PDB entry 8YJZ | electron microscopy, 5.15 A resolution (low resolution: residue-level contacts below are approximate; hydrogen-bond / salt-bridge calls are withheld) | chains G and I of the 10 polymer chains in the assembly

# Chain G
Molecule: Ribonuclease H2 subunit B
From: Homo sapiens
Notes: fragment: subunit B
UniProt: Q5TBB1 (RNH2B_HUMAN); residues 1-312 here = UniProt positions 1-312
Chain sequence (312 residues; row label = number of the first residue in the row):
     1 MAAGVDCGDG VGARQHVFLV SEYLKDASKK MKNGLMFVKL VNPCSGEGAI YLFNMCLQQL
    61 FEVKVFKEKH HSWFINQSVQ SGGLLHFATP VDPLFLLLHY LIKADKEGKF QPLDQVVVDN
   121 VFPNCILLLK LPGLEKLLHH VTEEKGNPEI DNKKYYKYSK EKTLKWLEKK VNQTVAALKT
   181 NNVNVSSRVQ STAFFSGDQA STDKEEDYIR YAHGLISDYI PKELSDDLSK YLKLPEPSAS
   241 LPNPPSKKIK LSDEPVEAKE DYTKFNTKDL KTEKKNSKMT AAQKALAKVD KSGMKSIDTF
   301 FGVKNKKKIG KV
Not modelled in the structure: 1-11, 143-153, 190-204, 234-312
UniProt features mapped onto this chain:
  - modified residue: A2 (N-acetylalanine), K295 (N6-acetyllysine), S296 (Phosphoserine)
  - natural variant: P43 (P43H: In AGS2), L60 (L60R: In AGS2), W73 (W73L: In AGS2), G83 (G83S: In AGS2), H86 (H86R: In AGS2), L138 (L138F: In AGS2), S159 (S159I: In AGS2), K162 (K162T: In AGS2), T163 (T163I: In AGS2), A177 (A177T: In AGS2), V183 (V183M: In AGS2), V185 (V185G: In AGS2), 2 further natural variant entries in UniProt
From the paper describing this entry:
  - mutagenesis - F300A/F301A: abolished localization

# Chain I
Molecule: Ribonuclease H2 subunit C
From: Homo sapiens
Notes: fragment: subunit C
UniProt: Q8TDP1 (RNH2C_HUMAN); residue numbers follow UniProt; this construct covers 1-164
Chain sequence (164 residues; row label = number of the first residue in the row):
     1 MESGDEAAIE RHRVHLRSAT LRDAVPATLH LLPCEVAVDG PAPVGRFFTP AIRQGPEGLE
    61 VSFRGRCLRG EEVAVPPGLV GYVMVTEEKK VSMGKPDPLR DSGTDDQEEE PLERDFDRFI
   121 GATANFSRFT LWGLETIPGP DAKVRGALTW PSLAAAIHAQ VPED
Not modelled in the structure: 1-11, 88-115

# Interface between chain G and chain I
Pairs across the interface (119):
  G12(G) with P41(I)
  A13(G) with T86(I)
  R14(G) with T86(I)
  Q15(G) with V83(I); M84(I); T123(I)
  H16(G) with V83(I); M84(I)
  V17(G) with Y82(I); F126(I)
  F18(G) with G81(I); Y82(I); M84(I)
  L19(G) with V75(I); L79(I); G81(I)
  V20(G) with L79(I); V80(I); Y82(I)
  S21(G) with G78(I)
  E22(G) with G78(I)
  L24(G) with L21(I)
  K25(G) with L21(I); R22(I); Y82(I)
  D26(G) with R22(I)
  S28(G) with S18(I); R22(I)
  K32(G) with S18(I)
  N33(G) with L16(I); R17(I); S18(I)
  G34(G) with S18(I)
  L35(G) with L16(I)
  M36(G) with R13(I); V14(I); H15(I); L16(I)
  F37(G) with V14(I); L16(I)
  K39(G) with H12(I)
  E62(G) with W150(I)
  K64(G) with W150(I)
  F66(G) with K143(I); V144(I); A147(I)
  E68(G) with K143(I)
  H70(G) with P33(I); C34(I); E35(I)
  H71(G) with L31(I); L32(I); P33(I); C34(I)
  S72(G) with L31(I); L32(I); C34(I); E35(I); V36(I)
  W73(G) with H30(I); L31(I); F129(I)
  F74(G) with L29(I); H30(I); L32(I); F48(I)
  I75(G) with L29(I); V44(I)
  N76(G) with A27(I); T28(I)
  Q77(G) with A42(I); V44(I); G45(I); R46(I)
  S78(G) with G40(I); A42(I); V44(I)
  V79(G) with V36(I); V38(I); D39(I); G40(I); A42(I)
  Q80(G) with D39(I)
  S81(G) with V36(I); D39(I)
  F87(G) with A147(I); W150(I); P151(I)
  T89(G) with W150(I); P151(I); A154(I)
  P90(G) with A154(I); H158(I)
  V91(G) with H158(I)
  D92(G) with H158(I); Q160(I)
  F95(G) with H158(I)
  N124(G) with R13(I)
  K136(G) with V161(I); P162(I); E163(I)
  L137(G) with Q160(I)
  H139(G) with E163(I)
  H140(G) with V161(I); P162(I); E163(I)
  K169(G) with V161(I); D164(I)
  K170(G) with I157(I); A159(I); V161(I)
  Q173(G) with A156(I)
  T174(G) with I157(I)
  A177(G) with A156(I)
  L178(G) with L153(I)
  N181(G) with S152(I); L153(I)
  I216(G) with I157(I)
  Y219(G) with W150(I)
Other interface residues (no listed pair), chain G (62 interface residues in all): K29, L52, L85, W166
Other interface residues (no listed pair), chain I (61 interface residues in all): P43, V85, W132, T149

# In short
The interface between chain G and chain I involves 62 residues on one side and 61 on the other. From the
paper: F300A/F301A of chain G abolish localization.
Here chain G is Ribonuclease H2 subunit B and chain I is Ribonuclease H2 subunit C, both from Homo sapiens.
Entry 8YJZ (Structure of the human endogenous PCNA-FEN1-RNase H2 complex - State D) was determined by electron
microscopy together with 8YJH, 8YJL, 8YJQ, 8YJR, 8YJS, 8YJU, 8YJV and 8YJW from the same study.
